PDB entry 9EAO | electron microscopy, 2.60 A resolution | chains A and C of the 3 polymer chains in the assembly

# Chain A (and C)
Molecule: Capsid protein VP1
Source organism: Murine norovirus 1
Notes: chain C of this document is another copy of the same molecule, construct and numbering; everything in this record applies to it too
UniProt: Q80J94 (CAPSD_MNV1); residues 2-541 here = UniProt positions 2-541
Sequence (540 residues; row label = number of the first residue in the row):
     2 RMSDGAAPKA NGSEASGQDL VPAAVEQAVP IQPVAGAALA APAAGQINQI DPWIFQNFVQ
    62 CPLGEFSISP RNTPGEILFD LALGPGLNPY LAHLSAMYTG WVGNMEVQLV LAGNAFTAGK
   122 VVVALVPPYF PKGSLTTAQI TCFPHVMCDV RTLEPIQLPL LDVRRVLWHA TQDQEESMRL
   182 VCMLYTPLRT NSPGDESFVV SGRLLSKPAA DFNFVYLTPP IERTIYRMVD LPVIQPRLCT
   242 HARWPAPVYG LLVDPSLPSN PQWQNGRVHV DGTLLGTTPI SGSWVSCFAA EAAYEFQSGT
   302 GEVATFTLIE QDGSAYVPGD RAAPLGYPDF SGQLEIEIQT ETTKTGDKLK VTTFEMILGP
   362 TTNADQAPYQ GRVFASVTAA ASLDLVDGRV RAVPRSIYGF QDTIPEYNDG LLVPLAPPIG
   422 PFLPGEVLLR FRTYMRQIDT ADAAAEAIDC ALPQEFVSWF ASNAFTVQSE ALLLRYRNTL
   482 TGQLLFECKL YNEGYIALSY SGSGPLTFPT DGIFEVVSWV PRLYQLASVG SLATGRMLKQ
Not modelled in the structure: 2-18, 533-541 (chain C: 2-26, 531-541)
Construct notes: variant Glu296 (Lys in Q80J94), Ile339 (Val in Q80J94)
Metal / ion sites: Ca2+ near Asp440 (its only coordinating residue here)

# Chain A / chain C interface
Contacting residue pairs (37; chain A residue first):
  Pro43(A) - Pro34(C)
  Pro43(A) - Val35(C)
  Pro43(A) - Ala36(C)  hydrogen bond (backbone-backbone)
  Pro43(A) - Leu40(C)  hydrophobic
  Ala44(A) - Leu40(C)  hydrophobic
  Ala44(A) - Asp163(C)
  Ala44(A) - Val164(C)
  Ala44(A) - Arg165(C)  hydrogen bond (backbone-backbone)
  Gly46(A) - Ile32(C)
  Gly46(A) - Gln33(C)  hydrogen bond (backbone-backbone)
  Gly46(A) - Val164(C)
  Gln47(A) - Pro31(C)  hydrogen bond (side chain-backbone)
  Gln47(A) - Gln33(C)
  Ile48(A) - Gln33(C)
  Thr100(A) - Tyr130(C)
  Val167(A) - Arg166(C)
  Leu168(A) - Arg166(C)  hydrogen bond (backbone-backbone)
  Trp169(A) - Val164(C)  hydrophobic
  Trp169(A) - Arg165(C)  hydrogen bond (side chain-backbone)
  Trp169(A) - Arg166(C)  hydrogen bond (backbone-side chain)
  Ala171(A) - Tyr130(C)  hydrophobic
  Gln173(A) - Pro132(C)
  Glu176(A) - Arg166(C)  salt bridge
  Tyr217(A) - Ile32(C)
  Tyr217(A) - Leu126(C)
  Tyr217(A) - Pro128(C)  hydrophobic
  Tyr217(A) - Pro145(C)
  Tyr217(A) - Met179(C)
  Leu218(A) - Cys143(C)
  Pro220(A) - Gln140(C)
  Pro220(A) - Cys143(C)  hydrophobic
  Pro220(A) - Phe144(C)
  Tyr317(A) - Leu413(C)
  Pro319(A) - Leu413(C)  hydrophobic
  Gln371(A) - Leu412(C)
  Gln371(A) - Leu413(C)
  Arg373(A) - Leu412(C)
Also at the interface, not in a pair above, chain A (24 interface residues in all): Ala42, Ala45, His170, Thr219, Ile222
Also at the interface, not in a pair above, chain C (26 interface residues in all): Phe131, Val167, Asn409, Gly411

# In short
Chain A and chain C form an interface of 24 and 26 residues respectively; the contacts include 7 hydrogen
bonds and 1 salt bridge. Among the polar pairs are Glu176(A)-Arg166(C), Gln47(A)-Pro31(C) and
Trp169(A)-Arg165(C).
Chain A and chain C are both Capsid protein VP1 (Murine norovirus 1); the structure, Murine norovirus
allosteric V339I escape mutant + calcium, was determined by electron microscopy together with 9EAN, 9EAP and
9EAQ from the same study.
